2DR2 - chains B and A; structure by X-ray diffraction, 3.00 A resolution.

[Chain B]
Molecule: transfer RNA-Trp
From: Bos taurus
Sequence (75 nucleotides; each row starts with the number of its first residue; note: 1 number in that range is skipped by the numbering (no residue carries it; nothing is unmodelled there)):
     1 GACCUCGUGG CGCAAU
    18 GGUAGCGCGU CUGACUCCAG AUCAGAAGGU UGCGUGUUCG AAUCACGUCG GGGUCACCA

[Chain A]
Name: Tryptophanyl-tRNA synthetase
From: Homo sapiens
Notes: EC 6.1.1.2; fragment: Aminoacylation Catalytic Fragment
UniProtKB: P23381 (SYW_HUMAN); residue numbers follow UniProt; this construct covers 94-471
Sequence (384 residues; row label = number of the first residue in the row):
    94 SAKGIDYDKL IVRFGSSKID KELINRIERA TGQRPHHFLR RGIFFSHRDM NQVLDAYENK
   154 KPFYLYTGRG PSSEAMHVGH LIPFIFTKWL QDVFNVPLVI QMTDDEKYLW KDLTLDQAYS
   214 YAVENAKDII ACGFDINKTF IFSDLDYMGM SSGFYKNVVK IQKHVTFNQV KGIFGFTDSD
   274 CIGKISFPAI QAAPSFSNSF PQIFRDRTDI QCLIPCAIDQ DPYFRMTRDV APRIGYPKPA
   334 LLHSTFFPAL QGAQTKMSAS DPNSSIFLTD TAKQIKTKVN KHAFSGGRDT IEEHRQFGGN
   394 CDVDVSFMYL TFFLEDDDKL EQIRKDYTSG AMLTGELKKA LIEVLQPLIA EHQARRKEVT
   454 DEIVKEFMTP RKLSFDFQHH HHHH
Disordered / not traced: 94-96, 470-477
Construct notes: expression tag (472-477)
Residues lining bound ligands: tryptophan (TRP): Tyr159, Thr160, Gly161, Arg162, Gly163, Gln194, Thr196, Glu199, Lys200, Gln284, Ile307, Pro308, Cys309, Gln313, Phe317
Swiss-Prot annotation at these positions:
  - motif: Pro164 to His173 ('HIGH' region), Lys349 to Ser353 ('KMSKS' region)
  - modified residue: Lys154 (N6-succinyllysine), Ser351 (Phosphoserine)
  - natural variant: Arg133 (R133C: In NEDMSBA; uncertain significance), Phe138 (F138Y: In HMND9; uncertain significance), His257 (H257R: In HMND9; uncertain significance), Asp314 (D314G: In HMND9; uncertain significance), Ala333 (A333T: In NEDMSBA; uncertain significance), Asp419 (D419N: In NEDMSBA; uncertain significance), Arg448 (R448W: In NEDMSBA; uncertain significance), Glu455 (E455D: In a breast cancer sample)
Reported in the primary citation:
  - specificity-determining residues: Asp99, Lys102
  - mutagenesis - D99A, D99E, D99K (-116.2-fold), D99V (-34.7-fold), K102A, K102D (-90.2-fold), K102I, K102R, K431A, K431D (-662.7-fold), K431I, K431R (-28.8-fold): decreased catalytic activity
  - binding site for tryptophan: Tyr159, Gly161, Gly163, Thr196, Phe317
  - mutagenesis - Y159A (-165.2-fold), Y159F (about -7-fold), Q194A (-155.1-fold): decreased catalytic activity on tryptophan
  - mutagenesis - Q194L: abolished catalytic activity on tryptophan
  - conformationally variable residues (order/disorder transition): Ile384 to Gly391

[How chain B and chain A interact]
Contacting residue pairs (31):
  U33(B) with Asp382(A), hydrogen bond to the sugar; Thr383(A), hydrogen bond to the sugar
  C34(B) with Gly380(A), base contact; Arg381(A), hydrogen bond to the base; Asp382(A), phosphate contact; Thr383(A), phosphate contact; Ile384(A), hydrogen bond to the phosphate; His387(A), hydrogen bond to the base; Leu426(A), base contact; Thr427(A), hydrogen bond to the base; Gly428(A), hydrogen bond to the base
  C35(B) with Asn373(A), hydrogen bond to the sugar; Ser378(A), hydrogen bond to the base; Gly380(A), hydrogen bond to the base; Arg381(A), hydrogen bond to the base; Asp382(A), base contact; Thr427(A), hydrogen bond to the base; Lys431(A), hydrogen bond to the sugar
  A36(B) with Asn373(A), sugar contact; Lys374(A), sugar contact; His375(A), hydrogen bond to the sugar; Ala376(A), hydrogen bond to the sugar; Phe377(A), sugar contact; Ser378(A), hydrogen bond to the base; Asp382(A), hydrogen bond to the base; Lys431(A), hydrogen bond to the sugar
  G37(B) with Phe377(A), sugar contact; Asp382(A), hydrogen bond to the base
  G69(B) with Ser272(A), hydrogen bond to the phosphate
  G70(B) with Asp271(A), phosphate contact; Ser272(A), hydrogen bond to the phosphate
Other interface residues (no listed pair), chain B (8 interface residues in all): C28
Other interface residues (no listed pair), chain A (19 interface residues in all): Asn356
From the paper, about this interface:
  - specific contacts: Phe377(A)-A36(B), Ser378(A)-C35(B) (hydrogen bond), Ser378(A)-A36(B) (backbone contact), Gly380(A)-C35(B) (backbone contact), Arg381(A)-C34(B) (backbone contact), Arg381(A)-C35(B) (backbone contact), Asp382(A)-A36(B) (hydrogen bond), Ile384(A)-C34(B) (hydrophobic contact), His387(A)-C34(B) (hydrophobic contact), Leu426(A)-C34(B) (hydrophobic contact), Thr427(A)-C34(B) (backbone contact), Gly428(A)-C34(B) (backbone contact), Lys431(A)-C35(B) (hydrogen bond)
  - interface residues, chain A: Ile384(A)

[In short]
The interface between chain B and chain A involves 8 residues on one side and 19 on the other; the contacts
include 21 hydrogen bonds. Polar contacts include C34(B)-Arg381(A), C34(B)-His387(A) and C34(B)-Thr427(A). The
paper describes a contact between Phe377(A) and A36(B); hydrogen bonds between Ser378(A) and C35(B), Asp382(A)
and A36(B) and Lys431(A) and C35(B); backbone contacts between Ser378(A) and A36(B), Gly380(A) and C35(B) and
Arg381(A) and C34(B) among others. From the paper: a binding site for tryptophan at Tyr159(A), Gly161(A) and
Gly163(A) among others; D99A, D99E and D99K of chain A, among others, reduce catalytic activity; 16
substitutions were tested in all.
Here chain B is transfer RNA-Trp (Bos taurus) and chain A is Tryptophanyl-tRNA synthetase (Homo sapiens).
Entry 2DR2 (Structure of human tryptophanyl-tRNA synthetase in complex with tRNA(Trp)) was determined by X-ray
diffraction (same publication as 2AKE).
